4YM6 - chains B and I of the 10 polymer chains in the assembly; structure by X-ray diffraction, 3.51 A resolution.

[Chain B]
Name: Histone H4
Organism: Homo sapiens
Reference sequence: P62805 (H4_HUMAN); residues 0-102 here correspond to UniProt positions 1-103 (UniProt number = residue number + 1)
Amino-acid sequence (106 residues; numbered -3 to 102; the number before each row is that of its first residue; numbers below 1 keep their minus sign (Gly-3 is residue -3)):
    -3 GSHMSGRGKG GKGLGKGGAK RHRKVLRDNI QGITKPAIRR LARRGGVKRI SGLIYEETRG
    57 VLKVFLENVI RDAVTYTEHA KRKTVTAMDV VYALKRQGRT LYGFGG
Unresolved in the structure: -3 to 24
Differences from the reference sequence: expression tag (-3 to -1)
UniProt features mapped onto this chain:
  - DNA-binding region: Lys16 to Lys20
  - modified residue: Ser1 (N-acetylserine), Arg3 (Asymmetric dimethylarginine), Lys5 (N6-(2-hydroxyisobutyryl)lysine), Lys8 (N6-(2-hydroxyisobutyryl)lysine), Lys12 (N6-(2-hydroxyisobutyryl)lysine), Lys16 (N6-(2-hydroxyisobutyryl)lysine), Lys20 (N6,N6,N6-trimethyllysine), Lys31 (N6-(2-hydroxyisobutyryl)lysine), Lys44 (N6-(2-hydroxyisobutyryl)lysine), Ser47 (Phosphoserine), Tyr51 (Phosphotyrosine), Lys59 (N6-(2-hydroxyisobutyryl)lysine), Lys77 (N6-(2-hydroxyisobutyryl)lysine), Lys79 (N6-(2-hydroxyisobutyryl)lysine), Thr80 (Phosphothreonine), Tyr88 (Phosphotyrosine), Lys91 (N6-(2-hydroxyisobutyryl)lysine)
  - cross-link (Glycyl lysine isopeptide (Lys-Gly)): Lys12 (interchain with G-Cter in SUMO2), Lys20 (interchain with G-Cter in SUMO2), Lys31 (interchain with G-Cter in SUMO2), Lys59 (interchain with G-Cter in SUMO2), Lys79 (interchain with G-Cter in SUMO2), Lys91 (interchain with G-Cter in SUMO2)

[Chain I]
Molecule: 145-nt DNA strand
Sequence (145 nucleotides; row label = number of the first residue in the row):
     1 ATCAATATCC ACCTGCAGAT TCTACCAAAA GTGTATTTGG AAACTGCTCC ATCAAAAGGC
    61 ATGTTCAGCT GAATTCAGCT GAACATGCCT TTTGATGGAG CAGTTTCCAA ATACACXTTG
   121 GTAGAATCTG CAGGTGGATA TTGAT
Modified positions: T64 ((6-4)photoproduct) at position 117

[Chain B / chain I interface]
Contacting residue pairs - 7 pairs, chain B then chain I:
  Thr30(B) - DC60(I)  phosphate contact
  Thr30(B) - DA61(I)  phosphate contact
  Pro32(B) - DC60(I)  phosphate contact
  Pro32(B) - DA61(I)  phosphate contact
  Arg36(B) - DC60(I)  salt bridge to the phosphate
  Arg45(B) - DC69(I)  sugar contact
  Lys77(B) - DG40(I)  phosphate contact
Other interface residues (no listed pair), chain B (7 interface residues in all): Lys31, Ala33
Other interface residues (no listed pair), chain I (5 interface residues in all): DT70

[In short]
7 residues of chain B face 5 of chain I across their interface, with 1 salt bridge. Its one salt-bridged
contact is Arg36(B)-DC60(I). UniProt lists a DNA-binding region on chain B.
Here chain B is Histone H4 (Homo sapiens) and chain I is a 145-nt DNA strand. Entry 4YM6 (Crystal structure of
the human nucleosome containing 6-4PP (outside)) was determined by X-ray diffraction (same publication as
4YM5).
